PDB entry 2NVT | X-ray diffraction, 3.36 A resolution | chains A and I of the 13 polymer chains in the assembly

# Chain A
Protein: DNA-directed RNA polymerase II largest subunit
Source organism: Saccharomyces cerevisiae
Notes: EC 2.7.7.6
UniProt: P04050 (RPB1_YEAST); residues 1-1733 here = UniProt positions 1-1733
Amino-acid sequence (1733 residues; each row starts with the number of its first residue):
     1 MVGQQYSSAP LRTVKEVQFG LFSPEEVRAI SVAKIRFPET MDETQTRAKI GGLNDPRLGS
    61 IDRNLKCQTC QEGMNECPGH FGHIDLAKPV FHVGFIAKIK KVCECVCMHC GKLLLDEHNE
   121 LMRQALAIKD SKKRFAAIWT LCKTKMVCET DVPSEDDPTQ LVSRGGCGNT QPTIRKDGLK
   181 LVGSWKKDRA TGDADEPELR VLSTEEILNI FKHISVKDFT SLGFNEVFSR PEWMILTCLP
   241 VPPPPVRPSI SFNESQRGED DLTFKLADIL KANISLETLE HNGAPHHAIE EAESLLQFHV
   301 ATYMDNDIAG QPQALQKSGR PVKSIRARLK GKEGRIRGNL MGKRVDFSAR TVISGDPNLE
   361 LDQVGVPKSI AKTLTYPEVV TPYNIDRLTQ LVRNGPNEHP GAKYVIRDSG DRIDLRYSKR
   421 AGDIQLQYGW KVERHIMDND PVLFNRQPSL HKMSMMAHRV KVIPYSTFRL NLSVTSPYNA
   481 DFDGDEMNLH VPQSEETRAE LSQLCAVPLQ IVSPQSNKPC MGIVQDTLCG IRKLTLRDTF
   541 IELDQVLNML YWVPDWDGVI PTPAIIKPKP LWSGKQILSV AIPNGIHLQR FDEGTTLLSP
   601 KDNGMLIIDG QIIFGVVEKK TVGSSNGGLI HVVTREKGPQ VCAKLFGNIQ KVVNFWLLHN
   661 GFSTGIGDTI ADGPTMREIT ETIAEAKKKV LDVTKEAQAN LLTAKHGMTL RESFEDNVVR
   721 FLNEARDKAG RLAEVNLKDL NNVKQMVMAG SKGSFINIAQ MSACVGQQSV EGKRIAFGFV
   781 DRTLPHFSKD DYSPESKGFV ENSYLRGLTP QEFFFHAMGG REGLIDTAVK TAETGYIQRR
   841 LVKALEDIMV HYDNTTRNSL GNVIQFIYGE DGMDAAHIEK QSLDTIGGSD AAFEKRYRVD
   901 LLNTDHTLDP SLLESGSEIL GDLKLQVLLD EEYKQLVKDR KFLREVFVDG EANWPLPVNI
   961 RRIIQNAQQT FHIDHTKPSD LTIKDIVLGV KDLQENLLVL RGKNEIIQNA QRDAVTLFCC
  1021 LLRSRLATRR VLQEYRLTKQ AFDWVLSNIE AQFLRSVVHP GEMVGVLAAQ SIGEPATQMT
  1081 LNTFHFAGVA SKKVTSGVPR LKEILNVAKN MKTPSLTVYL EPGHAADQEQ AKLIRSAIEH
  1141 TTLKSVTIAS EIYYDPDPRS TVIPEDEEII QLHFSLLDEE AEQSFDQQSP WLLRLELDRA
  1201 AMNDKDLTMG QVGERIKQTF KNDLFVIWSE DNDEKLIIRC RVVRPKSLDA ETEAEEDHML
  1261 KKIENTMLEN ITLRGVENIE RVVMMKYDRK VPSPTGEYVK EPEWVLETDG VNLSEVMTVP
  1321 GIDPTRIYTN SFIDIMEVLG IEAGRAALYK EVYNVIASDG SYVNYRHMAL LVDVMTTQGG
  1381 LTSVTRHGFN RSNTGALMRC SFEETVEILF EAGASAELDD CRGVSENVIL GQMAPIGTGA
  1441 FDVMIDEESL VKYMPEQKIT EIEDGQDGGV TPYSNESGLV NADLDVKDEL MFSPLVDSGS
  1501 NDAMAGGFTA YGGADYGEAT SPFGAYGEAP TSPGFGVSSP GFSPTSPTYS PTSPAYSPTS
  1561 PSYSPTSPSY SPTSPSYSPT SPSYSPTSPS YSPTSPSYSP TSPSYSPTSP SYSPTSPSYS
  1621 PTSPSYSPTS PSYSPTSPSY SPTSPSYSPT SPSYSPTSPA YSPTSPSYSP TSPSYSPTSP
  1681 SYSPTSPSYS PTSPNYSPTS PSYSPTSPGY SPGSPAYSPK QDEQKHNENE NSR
Unresolved in the structure: 1-2, 155-160, 187-198, 1177-1186, 1244-1253, 1452-1733
Bound ions: Zn2+ site 1: Cys67, Cys70, Cys77; Zn2+ site 2: Cys107, Cys110, Cys148, Cys167; Mg2+ site 1: Asp481, Asp483 (shared with 1 residue of chain R); Mg2+ site 2 near Asp481 (its only coordinating residue here)
Small-molecule neighbours: phosphomethylphosphonic acid guanylate ester (G2P): Arg446, Pro448, Asn479, Asp481, Asp483
Swiss-Prot annotation at these positions:
  - region: Pro248 to Asp260 (Lid loop), Asn306 to Lys323 (Rudder loop), Pro810 to Glu822 (Bridging helix)
  - binding site (Zn(2+)): Cys67, Cys70, Cys77, His80, Cys107, Cys110, Cys148, Cys167
  - binding site (Mg(2+)): Asp481, Asp483, Asp485
  - modified residue: Thr1471 (Phosphothreonine)
  - cross-link (Glycyl lysine isopeptide (Lys-Gly)): Lys695 (interchain with G-Cter in ubiquitin), Lys1246 (interchain with G-Cter in ubiquitin), Lys1350 (interchain with G-Cter in ubiquitin)
From the paper describing this entry:
  - catalytic residues: His1085 (proposed by the authors, not directly observed)
  - mutagenesis - R446A: abolished growth

# Chain I
Protein: DNA-directed RNA polymerase II subunit 9
Source organism: Saccharomyces cerevisiae
Notes: EC 2.7.7.6
UniProt: P27999 (RPB9_YEAST); numbering as in UniProt (aligned over 1-122)
Amino-acid sequence (122 residues; row label = number of the first residue in the row):
     1 MTTFRFCRDC NNMLYPREDK ENNRLLFECR TCSYVEEAGS PLVYRHELIT NIGETAGVVQ
    61 DIGSDPTLPR SDRECPKCHS RENVFFQSQQ RRKDTSMVLF FVCLSCSHIF TSDQKNKRTQ
   121 FS
Unresolved in the structure: 1, 121-122
Bound ions: Zn2+ site 1: Cys7, Cys10, Cys29, Cys32; Zn2+ site 2: Cys75, Cys78, Cys103, Cys106
Swiss-Prot annotation at these positions:
  - zinc finger: Cys7 to Cys32 (C4-type), Ser71 to Thr111 (TFIIS-type)
  - binding site (Zn(2+)): Cys7, Cys10, Cys29, Cys32, Cys75, Cys78, Cys103, Cys106
  - modified residue: Ser40 (Phosphoserine)

# How chain A and chain I interact
Residue-residue contacts (60):
  Lys695(A) with Arg73(I)
  Ala697(A) with Met97(I)
  Gln698(A) with Met97(I); Leu99(I); Ser112(I), hydrogen bond (backbone-side chain)
  Ala699(A) with Ser112(I); Gln114(I), hydrogen bond (backbone-backbone)
  Asn700(A) with Ser96(I); Val98(I); Asp113(I), hydrogen bond; Asn116(I)
  Thr709(A) with Lys93(I); Asp94(I)
  Arg711(A) with Gln87(I), hydrogen bond; Arg91(I); Thr95(I), hydrogen bond (side chain-backbone); Ser96(I), hydrogen bond (side chain-backbone); Met97(I)
  Phe714(A) with Met97(I), hydrophobic
  Asp781(A) with Gln89(I); Arg91(I), salt bridge
  Arg782(A) with Thr67(I)
  Ser788(A) with Pro69(I)
  Lys789(A) with Thr67(I), hydrogen bond (backbone-backbone); Leu68(I); Pro69(I)
  Asp790(A) with Phe86(I); Gln87(I); Arg91(I), salt bridge
  Tyr792(A) with Gln87(I); Arg91(I)
  Thr1147(A) with Leu48(I)
  Ile1148(A) with Glu47(I); Leu48(I), hydrogen bond (backbone-backbone); Ile49(I)
  Ala1149(A) with Arg45(I); Glu47(I)
  Ser1150(A) with Arg45(I); His46(I), hydrogen bond (backbone-backbone)
  Glu1151(A) with Leu42(I); Tyr44(I); Arg45(I), salt bridge
  Ile1152(A) with Leu42(I); Val43(I), hydrogen bond (backbone-backbone); Tyr44(I), hydrogen bond (backbone-backbone)
  Tyr1153(A) with Pro41(I); Leu42(I), hydrophobic
  Tyr1154(A) with Glu18(I), hydrogen bond; Asn23(I); Arg24(I); Leu25(I), hydrophobic; Pro41(I), hydrogen bond (backbone-backbone)
  Val1162(A) with Pro41(I), hydrophobic
  Pro1190(A) with Glu18(I)
  Trp1191(A) with Leu25(I), hydrophobic; Val43(I), hydrophobic
  Asp1257(A) with Val43(I)
  Lys1261(A) with Tyr44(I)
  Glu1264(A) with Tyr44(I); His46(I)
Also at the interface, not in a pair above, chain A (33 interface residues in all): Leu710, Lys1144, Pro1156, Asp1198, Leu1268
Also at the interface, not in a pair above, chain I (35 interface residues in all): Pro16, Arg92, Lys115

# Summary
Chain A and chain I form an interface of 33 and 35 residues respectively; the contacts include 13 hydrogen
bonds and 3 salt bridges. Among the polar pairs are Asp781(A)-Arg91(I), Asp790(A)-Arg91(I) and
Glu1151(A)-Arg45(I). Chain A binds phosphomethylphosphonic acid guanylate ester. From the paper: the catalytic
residue His1085(A); R446A of chain A abolishes growth.
Chain A is DNA-directed RNA polymerase II largest subunit and chain I is DNA-directed RNA polymerase II
subunit 9, both from Saccharomyces cerevisiae; the structure, RNA Polymerase II Elongation Complex in 150 mM
Mg+2 with GMPCPP, was determined by X-ray diffraction together with 2E2H, 2E2I, 2E2J, 2NVQ, 2NVX, 2NVY, 2NVZ
and 2YU9 from the same study.
